1MQ9 - chain A; structure by X-ray diffraction, 2.00 A resolution.

== Chain A ==
Name: Integrin alpha-L
Organism: Homo sapiens
Notes: fragment: Integrin alphaL I domain
UniProt: P20701 (ITAL_HUMAN); residues 128-306 here correspond to UniProt positions 153-331 (UniProt number = residue number + 25)
Amino-acid sequence (180 residues; row label = number of the first residue in the row):
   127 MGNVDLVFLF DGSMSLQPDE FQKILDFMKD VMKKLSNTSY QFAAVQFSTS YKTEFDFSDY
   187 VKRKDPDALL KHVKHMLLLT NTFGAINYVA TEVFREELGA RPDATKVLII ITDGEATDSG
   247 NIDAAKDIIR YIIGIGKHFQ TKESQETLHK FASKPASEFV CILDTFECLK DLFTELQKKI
Unresolved in the structure: 127, 301-306
Disulfide bonds: Cys-287/Cys-294
Construct notes: cloning artifact (127); engineered mutation Cys-287 (Lys312 in P20701), Cys-294 (Lys319 in P20701)
Bound ions: Mn2+: Ser-139, Ser-141, Thr-206, Glu-272
From the paper describing this entry:
  - Mn2+ coordination: Ser-141, Glu-272

== Summary ==
Ser-139, Ser-141, Thr-206 and Glu-272 form the Mn2+ site. The paper reports Mn2+ coordination by Ser-141 and
Glu-272.
Chain A is Integrin alpha-L (Homo sapiens); the structure, Crystal structure of high affinity alphaL I domain
with ligand mimetic crystal contact, was determined by X-ray diffraction (same publication as 1MJN and 1MQA).
